PDB entry 8TVQ | electron microscopy, 4.60 A resolution (low resolution: residue-level contacts below are approximate; hydrogen-bond / salt-bridge calls are withheld) | chains B and C of the 14 polymer chains in the assembly

[Chain B]
Name: DNA-directed RNA polymerase subunit beta
From: Saccharomyces cerevisiae
Notes: EC 2.7.7.6
UniProt: A0A6A5Q4H2 (A0A6A5Q4H2_YEASX); residues 1-1224 here = UniProt positions 1-1224
Sequence (1224 residues; row label = number of the first residue in the row):
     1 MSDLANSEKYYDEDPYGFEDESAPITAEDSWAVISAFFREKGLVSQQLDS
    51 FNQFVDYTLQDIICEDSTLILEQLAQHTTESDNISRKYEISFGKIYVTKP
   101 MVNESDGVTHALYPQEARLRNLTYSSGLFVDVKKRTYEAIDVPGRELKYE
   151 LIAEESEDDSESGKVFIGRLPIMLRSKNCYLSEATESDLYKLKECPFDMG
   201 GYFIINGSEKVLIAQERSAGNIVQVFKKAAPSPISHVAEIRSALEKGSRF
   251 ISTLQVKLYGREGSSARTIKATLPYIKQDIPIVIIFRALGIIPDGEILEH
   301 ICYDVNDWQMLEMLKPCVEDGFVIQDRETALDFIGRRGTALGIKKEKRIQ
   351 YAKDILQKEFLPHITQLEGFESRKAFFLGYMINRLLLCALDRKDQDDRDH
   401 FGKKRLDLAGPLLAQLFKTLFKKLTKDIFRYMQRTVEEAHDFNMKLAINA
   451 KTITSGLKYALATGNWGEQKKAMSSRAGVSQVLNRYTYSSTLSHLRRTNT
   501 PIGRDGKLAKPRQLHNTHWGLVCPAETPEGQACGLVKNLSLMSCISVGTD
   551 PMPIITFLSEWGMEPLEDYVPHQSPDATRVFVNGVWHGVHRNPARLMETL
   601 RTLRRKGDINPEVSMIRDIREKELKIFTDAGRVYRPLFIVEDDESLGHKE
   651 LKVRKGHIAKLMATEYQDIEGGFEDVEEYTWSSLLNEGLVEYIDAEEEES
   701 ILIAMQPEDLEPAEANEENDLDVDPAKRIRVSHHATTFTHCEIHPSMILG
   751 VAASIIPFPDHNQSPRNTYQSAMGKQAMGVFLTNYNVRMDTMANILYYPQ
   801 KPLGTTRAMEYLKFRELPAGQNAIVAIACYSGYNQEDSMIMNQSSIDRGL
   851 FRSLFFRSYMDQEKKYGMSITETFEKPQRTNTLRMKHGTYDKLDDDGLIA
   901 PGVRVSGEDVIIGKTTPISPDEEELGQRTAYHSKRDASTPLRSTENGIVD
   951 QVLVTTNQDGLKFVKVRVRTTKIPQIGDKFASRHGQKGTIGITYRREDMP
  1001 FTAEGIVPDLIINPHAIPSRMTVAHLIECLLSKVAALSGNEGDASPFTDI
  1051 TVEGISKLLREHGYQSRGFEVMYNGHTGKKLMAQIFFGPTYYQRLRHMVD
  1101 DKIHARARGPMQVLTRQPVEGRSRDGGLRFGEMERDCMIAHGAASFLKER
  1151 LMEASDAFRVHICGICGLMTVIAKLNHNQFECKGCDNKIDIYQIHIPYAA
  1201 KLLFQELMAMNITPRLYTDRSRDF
Disordered / not traced: 1-19, 73-86, 140-161, 244-251, 340-346, 436-441, 468-475, 503-513, 673-676, 717-735, 880-944
Bound ions: Zn2+: Cys1163, Cys1166, Cys1185

[Chain C]
Name: DNA-directed RNA polymerase II subunit RPB3
From: Saccharomyces cerevisiae
UniProt: A0A6A5Q0Z3 (A0A6A5Q0Z3_YEASX); residue numbers follow UniProt; this construct covers 1-318
Sequence (318 residues; each row starts with the number of its first residue):
     1 MSEEGPQVKIREASKDNVDFILSNVDLAMANSLRRVMIAEIPTLAIDSVE
    51 VETNTTVLADEFIAHRLGLIPLQSMDIEQLEYSRDCFCEDHCDKCSVVLT
   101 LQAFGESESTTNVYSKDLVIVSNLMGRNIGHPIIQDKEGNGVLICKLRKG
   151 QELKLTCVAKKGIAKEHAKWGPAAAIEFEYDPWNKLKHTDYWYEQDSAKE
   201 WPQSKNCEYEDPPNEGDPFDYKAQADTFYMNVESVGSIPVDQVVVRGIDT
   251 LQKKVASILLALTQMDQDKVNFASGDNNTASNMLGSNEDVMMTGAEQDPY
   301 SNASQMGNTGSGGYDNAW
Disordered / not traced: 1-2, 269-318
Bound ions: Zn2+: Cys92, Cys95

[Interface between chain B and chain C]
Pairs across the interface - 62 pairs, chain B then chain C:
  Tyr785(B) - Val57(C)
  Asn786(B) - Val57(C)
  Tyr797(B) - Phe62(C)
  Tyr798(B) - Arg66(C)
  Ser844(B) - Ala168(C)
  Asp847(B) - His65(C)
  Asp847(B) - His167(C)
  Asp847(B) - Ala168(C)
  Arg848(B) - His65(C)
  Gly849(B) - His65(C)
  Arg852(B) - His65(C)
  Ile948(B) - Glu61(C)
  Arg969(B) - Ala59(C)
  Arg969(B) - Asp60(C)
  Arg969(B) - Glu61(C)
  Arg995(B) - Lys165(C)
  Arg996(B) - Ile38(C)
  Arg996(B) - Ala174(C)
  Glu997(B) - Arg34(C)
  Glu997(B) - Arg35(C)
  Glu997(B) - Ile38(C)
  Asp998(B) - Arg35(C)
  Phe1001(B) - Arg34(C)
  Phe1001(B) - Phe178(C)
  Ala1003(B) - Glu177(C)
  Ala1003(B) - Phe178(C)
  Glu1004(B) - Glu177(C)
  Glu1004(B) - Lys205(C)
  Gly1005(B) - Ile176(C)
  Gly1005(B) - Glu177(C)
  Arg1060(B) - Lys199(C)
  Arg1060(B) - Glu200(C)
  Gln1065(B) - Trp201(C)
  Arg1067(B) - Trp192(C)
  Arg1067(B) - Glu194(C)
  Phe1069(B) - Trp192(C)
  Phe1069(B) - Trp201(C)
  Val1071(B) - Tyr191(C)
  Tyr1073(B) - Phe178(C)
  Tyr1073(B) - Glu179(C)
  Gly1075(B) - Arg35(C)
  His1076(B) - Asn31(C)
  His1076(B) - Arg35(C)
  Thr1077(B) - Leu27(C)
  Thr1077(B) - Asn31(C)
  Gly1078(B) - Asn31(C)
  Gly1078(B) - Tyr180(C)
  Lys1079(B) - Leu27(C)
  Lys1079(B) - Tyr180(C)
  Lys1080(B) - Tyr180(C)
  Lys1080(B) - His188(C)
  Leu1081(B) - His188(C)
  Leu1081(B) - Thr189(C)
  Met1082(B) - Lys187(C)
  Met1082(B) - His188(C)
  Met1082(B) - Thr189(C)
  Met1082(B) - Asp190(C)
  Gln1084(B) - Thr189(C)
  Gln1084(B) - Asp190(C)
  Gln1084(B) - Tyr191(C)
  Gln1084(B) - Trp192(C)
  Gln1084(B) - Trp201(C)
Also at the interface, not in a pair above, chain B (41 interface residues in all): Ile846, Leu854, Thr971, Thr1002, Gly1063, Tyr1064, Glu1070
Also at the interface, not in a pair above, chain C (38 interface residues in all): Ala39, Leu69, Ala173, Ala175, Asp181, Pro202

[Summary]
The interface between chain B and chain C involves 41 residues on one side and 38 on the other. Cys1163(B),
Cys1166(B) and Cys1185(B) form the Zn2+ site.
Chain B is DNA-directed RNA polymerase subunit beta and chain C is DNA-directed RNA polymerase II subunit
RPB3, both from Saccharomyces cerevisiae; the structure, Cryo-EM structure of CPD stalled 10-subunit Pol II in
complex with Rad26, was determined by electron microscopy together with 8TUG, 8TVP, 8TVS, 8TVV, 8TVW, 8TVX and
8TVY from the same study.
